Entry 8PR3 (electron microscopy, 3.90 A resolution); this record covers chains m and o of the 9 polymer chains in the assembly.

== Chain m ==
Name: Cytoplasmic dynein 1 heavy chain 1
Source organism: Homo sapiens
Reference sequence: Q14204 (DYHC1_HUMAN); residue numbers follow UniProt; this construct covers 1-4646
Amino-acid sequence (4646 residues; row label = number of the first residue in the row):
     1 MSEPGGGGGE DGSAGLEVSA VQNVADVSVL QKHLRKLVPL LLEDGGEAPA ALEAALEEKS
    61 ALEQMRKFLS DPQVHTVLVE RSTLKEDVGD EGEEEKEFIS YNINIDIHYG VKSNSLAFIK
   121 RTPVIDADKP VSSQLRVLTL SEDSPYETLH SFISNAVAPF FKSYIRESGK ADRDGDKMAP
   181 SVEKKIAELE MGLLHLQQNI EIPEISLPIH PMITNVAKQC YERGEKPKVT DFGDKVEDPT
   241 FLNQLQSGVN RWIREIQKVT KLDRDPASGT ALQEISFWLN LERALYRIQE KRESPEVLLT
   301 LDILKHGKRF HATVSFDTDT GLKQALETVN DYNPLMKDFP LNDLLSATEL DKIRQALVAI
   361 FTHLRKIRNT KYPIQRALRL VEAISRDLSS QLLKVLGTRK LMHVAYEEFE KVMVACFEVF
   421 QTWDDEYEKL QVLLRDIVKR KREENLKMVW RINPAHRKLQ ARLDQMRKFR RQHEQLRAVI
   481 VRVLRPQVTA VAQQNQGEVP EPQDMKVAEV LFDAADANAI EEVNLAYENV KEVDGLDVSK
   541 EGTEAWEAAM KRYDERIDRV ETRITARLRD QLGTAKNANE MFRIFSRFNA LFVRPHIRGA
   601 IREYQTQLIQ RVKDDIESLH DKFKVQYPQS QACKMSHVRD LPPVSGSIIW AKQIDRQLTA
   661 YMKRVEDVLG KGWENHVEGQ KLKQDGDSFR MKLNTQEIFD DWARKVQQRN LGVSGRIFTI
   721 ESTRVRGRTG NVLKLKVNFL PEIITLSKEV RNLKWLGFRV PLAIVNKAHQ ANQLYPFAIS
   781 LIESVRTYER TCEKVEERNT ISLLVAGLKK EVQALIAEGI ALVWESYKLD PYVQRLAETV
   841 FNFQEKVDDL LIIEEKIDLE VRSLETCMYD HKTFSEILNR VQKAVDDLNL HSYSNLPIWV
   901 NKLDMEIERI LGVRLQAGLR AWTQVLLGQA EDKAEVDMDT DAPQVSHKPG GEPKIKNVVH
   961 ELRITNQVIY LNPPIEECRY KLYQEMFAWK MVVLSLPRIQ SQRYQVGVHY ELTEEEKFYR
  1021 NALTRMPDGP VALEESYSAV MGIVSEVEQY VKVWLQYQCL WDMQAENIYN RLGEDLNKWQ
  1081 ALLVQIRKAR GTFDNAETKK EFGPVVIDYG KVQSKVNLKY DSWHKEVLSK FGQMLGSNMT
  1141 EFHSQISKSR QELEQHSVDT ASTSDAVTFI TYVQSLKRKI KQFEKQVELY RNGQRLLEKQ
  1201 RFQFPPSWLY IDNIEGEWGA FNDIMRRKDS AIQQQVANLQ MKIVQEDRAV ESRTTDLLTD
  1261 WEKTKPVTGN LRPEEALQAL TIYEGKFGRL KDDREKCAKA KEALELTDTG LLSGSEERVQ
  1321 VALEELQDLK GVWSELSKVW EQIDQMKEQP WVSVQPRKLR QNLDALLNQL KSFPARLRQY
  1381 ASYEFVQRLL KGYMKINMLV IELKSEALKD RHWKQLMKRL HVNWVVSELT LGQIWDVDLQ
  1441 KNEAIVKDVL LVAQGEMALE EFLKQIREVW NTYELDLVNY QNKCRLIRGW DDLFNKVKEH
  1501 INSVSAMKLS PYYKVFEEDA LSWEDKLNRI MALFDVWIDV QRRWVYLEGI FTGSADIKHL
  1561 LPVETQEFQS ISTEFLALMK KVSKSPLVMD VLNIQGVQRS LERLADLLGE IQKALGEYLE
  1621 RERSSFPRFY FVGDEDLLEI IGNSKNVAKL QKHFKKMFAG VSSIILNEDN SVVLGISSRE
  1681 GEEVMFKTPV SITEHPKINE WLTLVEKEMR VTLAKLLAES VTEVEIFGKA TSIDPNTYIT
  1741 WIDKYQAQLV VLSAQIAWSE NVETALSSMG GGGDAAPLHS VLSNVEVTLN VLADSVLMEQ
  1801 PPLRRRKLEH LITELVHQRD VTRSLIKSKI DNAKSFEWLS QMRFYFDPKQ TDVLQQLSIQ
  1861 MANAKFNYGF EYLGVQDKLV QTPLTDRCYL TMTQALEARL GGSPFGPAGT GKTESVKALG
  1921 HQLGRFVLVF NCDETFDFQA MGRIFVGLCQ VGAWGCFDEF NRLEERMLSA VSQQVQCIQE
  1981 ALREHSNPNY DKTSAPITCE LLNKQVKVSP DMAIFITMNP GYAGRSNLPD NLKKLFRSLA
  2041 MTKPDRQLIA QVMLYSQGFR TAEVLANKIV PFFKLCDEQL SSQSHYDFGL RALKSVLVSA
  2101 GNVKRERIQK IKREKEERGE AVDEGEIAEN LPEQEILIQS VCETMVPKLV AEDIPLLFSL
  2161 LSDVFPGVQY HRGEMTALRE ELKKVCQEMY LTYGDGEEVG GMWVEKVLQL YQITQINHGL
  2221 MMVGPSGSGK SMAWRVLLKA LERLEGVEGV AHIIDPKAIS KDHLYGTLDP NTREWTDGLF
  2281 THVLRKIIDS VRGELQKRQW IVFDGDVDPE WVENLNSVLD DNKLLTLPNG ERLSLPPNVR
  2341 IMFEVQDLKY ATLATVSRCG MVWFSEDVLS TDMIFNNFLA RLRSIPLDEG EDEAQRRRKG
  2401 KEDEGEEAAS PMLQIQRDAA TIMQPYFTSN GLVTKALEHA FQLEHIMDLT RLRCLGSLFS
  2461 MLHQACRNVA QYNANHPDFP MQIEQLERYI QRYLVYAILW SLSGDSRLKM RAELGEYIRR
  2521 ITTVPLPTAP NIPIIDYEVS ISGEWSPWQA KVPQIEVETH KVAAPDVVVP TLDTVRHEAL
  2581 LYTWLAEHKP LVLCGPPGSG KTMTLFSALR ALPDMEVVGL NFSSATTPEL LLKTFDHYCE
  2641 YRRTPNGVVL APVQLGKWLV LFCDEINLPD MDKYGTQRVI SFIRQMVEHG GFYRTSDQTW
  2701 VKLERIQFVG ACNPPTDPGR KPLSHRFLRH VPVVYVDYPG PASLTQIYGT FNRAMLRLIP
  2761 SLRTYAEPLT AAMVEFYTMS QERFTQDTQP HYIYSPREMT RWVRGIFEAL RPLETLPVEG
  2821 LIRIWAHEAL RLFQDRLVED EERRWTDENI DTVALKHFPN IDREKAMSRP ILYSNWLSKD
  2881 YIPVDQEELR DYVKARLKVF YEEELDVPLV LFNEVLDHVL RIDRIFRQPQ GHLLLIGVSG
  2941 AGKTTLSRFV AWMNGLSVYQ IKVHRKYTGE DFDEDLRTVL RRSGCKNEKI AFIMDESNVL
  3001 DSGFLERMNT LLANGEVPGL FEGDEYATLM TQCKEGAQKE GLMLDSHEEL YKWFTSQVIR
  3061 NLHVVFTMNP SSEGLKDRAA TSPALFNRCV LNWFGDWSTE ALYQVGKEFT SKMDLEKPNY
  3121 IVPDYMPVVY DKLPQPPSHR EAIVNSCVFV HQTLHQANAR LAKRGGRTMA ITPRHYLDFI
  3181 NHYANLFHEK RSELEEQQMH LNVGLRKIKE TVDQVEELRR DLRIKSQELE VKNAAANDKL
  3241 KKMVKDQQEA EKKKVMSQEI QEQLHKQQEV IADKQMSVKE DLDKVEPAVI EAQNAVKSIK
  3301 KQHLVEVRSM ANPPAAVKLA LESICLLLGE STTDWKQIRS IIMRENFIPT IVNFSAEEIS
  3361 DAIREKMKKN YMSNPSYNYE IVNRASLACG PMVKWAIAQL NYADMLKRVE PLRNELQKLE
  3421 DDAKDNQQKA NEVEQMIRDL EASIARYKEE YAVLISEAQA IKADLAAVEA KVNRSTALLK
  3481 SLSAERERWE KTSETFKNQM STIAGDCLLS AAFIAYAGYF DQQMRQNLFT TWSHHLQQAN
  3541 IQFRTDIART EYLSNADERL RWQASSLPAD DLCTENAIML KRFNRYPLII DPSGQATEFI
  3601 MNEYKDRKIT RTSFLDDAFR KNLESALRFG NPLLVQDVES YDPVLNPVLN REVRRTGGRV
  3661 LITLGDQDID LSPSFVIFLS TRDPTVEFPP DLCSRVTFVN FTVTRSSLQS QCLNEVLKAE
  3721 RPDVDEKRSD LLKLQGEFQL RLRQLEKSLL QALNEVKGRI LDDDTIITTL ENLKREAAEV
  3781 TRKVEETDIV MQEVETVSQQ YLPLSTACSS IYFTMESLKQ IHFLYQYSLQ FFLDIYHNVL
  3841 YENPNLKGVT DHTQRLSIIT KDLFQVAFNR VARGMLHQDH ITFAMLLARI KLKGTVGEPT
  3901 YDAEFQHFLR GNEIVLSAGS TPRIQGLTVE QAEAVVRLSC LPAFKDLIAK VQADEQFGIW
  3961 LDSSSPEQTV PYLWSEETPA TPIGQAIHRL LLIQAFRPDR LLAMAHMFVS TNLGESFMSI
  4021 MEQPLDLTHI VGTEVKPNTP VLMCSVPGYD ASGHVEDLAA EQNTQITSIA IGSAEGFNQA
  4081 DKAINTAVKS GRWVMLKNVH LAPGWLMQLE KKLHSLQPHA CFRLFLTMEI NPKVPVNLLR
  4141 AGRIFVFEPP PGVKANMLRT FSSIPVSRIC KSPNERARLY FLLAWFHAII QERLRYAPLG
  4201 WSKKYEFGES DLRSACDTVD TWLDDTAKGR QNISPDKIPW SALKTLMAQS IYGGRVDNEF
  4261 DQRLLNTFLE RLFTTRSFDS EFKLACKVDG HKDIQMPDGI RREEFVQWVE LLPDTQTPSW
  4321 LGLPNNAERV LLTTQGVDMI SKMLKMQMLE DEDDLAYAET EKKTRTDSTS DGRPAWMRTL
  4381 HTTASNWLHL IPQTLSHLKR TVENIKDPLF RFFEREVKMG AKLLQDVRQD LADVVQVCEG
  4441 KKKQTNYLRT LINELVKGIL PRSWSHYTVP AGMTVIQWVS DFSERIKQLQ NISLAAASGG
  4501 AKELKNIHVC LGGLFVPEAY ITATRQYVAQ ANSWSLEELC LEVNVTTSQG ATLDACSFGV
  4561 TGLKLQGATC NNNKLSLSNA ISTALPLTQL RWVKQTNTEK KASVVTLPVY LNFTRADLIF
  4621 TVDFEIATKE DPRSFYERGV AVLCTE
Disordered / not traced: 1-257, 288-321, 486-512, 721-733, 855-4646
Construct notes: engineered mutation Glu-1567 (Arg in Q14204), Glu-1610 (Lys in Q14204)
Curated features (UniProtKB/Swiss-Prot):
  - binding site (ATP): Gly-1906 to Thr-1913, Gly-2224 to Ser-2231, Gly-2595 to Thr-2602, Gly-2937 to Thr-2944
  - modified residue: Ser-2 (N-acetylserine), Ser-70 (Phosphoserine), Lys-1125 (N6-acetyllysine), Ser-1230 (Phosphoserine), Lys-3480 (N6-acetyllysine), Ser-4162 (Phosphoserine), Lys-4283 (N6-acetyllysine), Thr-4366 (Phosphothreonine), Ser-4368 (Phosphoserine)
  - natural variant: Glu-94 (E94K: Found in a patient with spinal muscular atrophy; uncertain significance), Lys-129 (K129I: In CDCBM13), Arg-264 (R264L: In SMALED1), His-306 (H306R: In CMT2O and SMALED1), Ile-584 (I584L: In SMALED1), Arg-598 (R598C: In CMT2O and SMALED1), Thr-659 to Met-662 (deletion: In CDCBM13), Lys-671 (K671E: In SMALED1), Pro-776 (P776L: In SMALED1), Tyr-970 (Y970C: In SMALED1), Gly-1132 (G1132E: In SMALED1), Gln-1194 (Q1194R: In CMT2O), 8 further natural variant entries in UniProt

== Chain o ==
Name: Cytoplasmic dynein 1 intermediate chain 2
Source organism: Homo sapiens
Reference sequence: Q13409 (DC1I2_HUMAN), isoform Q13409-3; numbering as in UniProt (aligned over 1-612)
Amino-acid sequence (612 residues; numbered 1 to 612; the number before each row is that of its first residue):
     1 MSDKSELKAE LERKKQRLAQ IREEKKRKEE ERKKKETDQK KEAVAPVQEE SDLEKKRREA
    61 EALLQSMGLT PESPIVPPPM SPSSKSVSTP SEAGSQDSGD GAVGSRRGPI KLGMAKITQV
   121 DFPPREIVTY TKETQTPVMA QPKEDEEEDD DVVAPKPPIE PEEEKTLKKD EENDSKAPPH
   181 ELTEEEKQQI LHSEEFLSFF DHSTRIVERA LSEQINIFFD YSGRDLEDKE GEIQAGAKLS
   241 LNRQFFDERW SKHRVVSCLD WSSQYPELLV ASYNNNEDAP HEPDGVALVW NMKYKKTTPE
   301 YVFHCQSAVM SATFAKFHPN LVVGGTYSGQ IVLWDNRSNK RTPVQRTPLS AAAHTHPVYC
   361 VNVVGTQNAH NLISISTDGK ICSWSLDMLS HPQDSMELVH KQSKAVAVTS MSFPVGDVNN
   421 FVVGSEEGSV YTACRHGSKA GISEMFEGHQ GPITGIHCHA AVGAVDFSHL FVTSSFDWTV
   481 KLWSTKNNKP LYSFEDNAGY VYDVMWSPTH PALFACVDGM GRLDLWNLNN DTEVPTASIS
   541 VEGNPALNRV RWTHSGREIA VGDSEGQIVI YDVGEQIAVP RNDEWARFGR TLAEINANRA
   601 DAEEEAATRI PA
Disordered / not traced: 1-237, 609-612
Construct notes: conflict Ser-484 (Thr in Q13409), Gly-499 (Asp in Q13409)
Curated features (UniProtKB/Swiss-Prot):
  - modified residue: Ser-2 (N-acetylserine), Ser-51 (Diphosphoserine), Ser-73 (Phosphoserine)

== Interface between chain m and chain o ==
Contacting residue pairs (59; chain m residue first):
  Arg-482(m) / Glu-604(o)
  Arg-482(m) / Thr-608(o)  hydrogen bond
  Asn-577(m) / Val-534(o)
  Glu-580(m) / Glu-533(o)
  Arg-583(m) / Asn-598(o)
  Ser-586(m) / Glu-605(o)
  Arg-587(m) / Asp-601(o)  salt bridge
  Arg-587(m) / Glu-605(o)
  Lys-622(m) / Trp-478(o)
  Lys-622(m) / Ala-498(o)  hydrogen bond (side chain-backbone)
  Lys-622(m) / Gly-499(o)
  Gln-631(m) / Gly-519(o)
  Gln-631(m) / Pro-545(o)
  Gln-631(m) / Ala-546(o)  hydrogen bond (side chain-backbone)
  Gln-631(m) / Ser-564(o)
  Ala-632(m) / Tyr-500(o)  hydrophobic
  Met-635(m) / Val-255(o)  hydrophobic
  Met-635(m) / Tyr-502(o)
  Met-635(m) / Ala-546(o)  hydrophobic
  Met-635(m) / Asn-548(o)
  Val-638(m) / Val-255(o)  hydrophobic
  Val-638(m) / Tyr-359(o)  hydrogen bond (backbone-side chain)
  Val-638(m) / Asn-548(o)
  Arg-639(m) / Tyr-359(o)
  Arg-639(m) / Thr-454(o)
  Arg-639(m) / Asp-503(o)  salt bridge
  Arg-639(m) / Asn-548(o)  hydrogen bond
  Arg-639(m) / Arg-549(o)
  Asp-640(m) / Tyr-327(o)
  Asp-640(m) / Pro-357(o)
  Asp-640(m) / Tyr-359(o)  hydrogen bond (backbone-side chain)
  Ile-649(m) / Tyr-500(o)
  Trp-650(m) / Tyr-500(o)
  Gln-653(m) / Gln-450(o)
  Gln-653(m) / Gly-451(o)
  Gln-653(m) / Phe-476(o)
  Gln-653(m) / Asp-477(o)  hydrogen bond (side chain-backbone)
  Ile-654(m) / Trp-478(o)  hydrophobic
  Arg-656(m) / Gln-450(o)
  Gln-657(m) / Asp-477(o)
  Gln-657(m) / Trp-478(o)
  Gln-657(m) / Glu-495(o)  hydrogen bond
  Ile-744(m) / His-356(o)
  Arg-751(m) / Thr-377(o)
  Arg-751(m) / Glu-426(o)  salt bridge
  Arg-751(m) / Glu-427(o)
  Asn-752(m) / Glu-426(o)
  Trp-755(m) / Glu-426(o)
  Trp-755(m) / Glu-427(o)  hydrogen bond (side chain-backbone)
  Trp-755(m) / Gly-428(o)
  Trp-755(m) / Gly-451(o)
  Trp-755(m) / Pro-452(o)
  Asn-772(m) / His-356(o)
  Tyr-775(m) / Thr-355(o)
  Pro-776(m) / Ala-351(o)  hydrophobic
  Pro-776(m) / Thr-355(o)
  Phe-777(m) / Ala-351(o)  hydrophobic
  Ile-779(m) / Leu-349(o)
  Ser-780(m) / Leu-349(o)
Interface residues without a listed pair, chain m (31 interface residues in all): Asn-579, Lys-748
Interface residues without a listed pair, chain o (42 interface residues in all): Asn-274, Ser-350, Ala-407, Asn-544

== Summary ==
Chain m and chain o form an interface of 31 and 42 residues respectively, with 9 hydrogen bonds and 3 salt
bridges. Polar contacts include Arg-587(m)/Asp-601(o), Arg-639(m)/Asp-503(o) and Arg-751(m)/Glu-426(o). From
UniProt: 32 ATP-binding residues on chain m.
Here chain m is Cytoplasmic dynein 1 heavy chain 1 and chain o is Cytoplasmic dynein 1 intermediate chain 2,
both from Homo sapiens. Entry 8PR3 (Cytoplasmic dynein-1 heavy chain bound to JIP3-RH1) was determined by
electron microscopy together with 8PQW, 8PQY, 8PQZ, 8PR0, 8PR1, 8PR2 and 8PR4 from the same study.
